6XH7 - chains C and 2 of the 10 polymer chains in the assembly; structure by electron microscopy, 3.90 A resolution.

[Chain C]
Protein: DNA-directed RNA polymerase subunit beta
From: Escherichia coli
Notes: EC 2.7.7.6
Reference sequence: B7MIX3 (RPOB_ECO45); residues 1-1342 here = UniProt positions 1-1342
Sequence (1342 residues; each row starts with the number of its first residue):
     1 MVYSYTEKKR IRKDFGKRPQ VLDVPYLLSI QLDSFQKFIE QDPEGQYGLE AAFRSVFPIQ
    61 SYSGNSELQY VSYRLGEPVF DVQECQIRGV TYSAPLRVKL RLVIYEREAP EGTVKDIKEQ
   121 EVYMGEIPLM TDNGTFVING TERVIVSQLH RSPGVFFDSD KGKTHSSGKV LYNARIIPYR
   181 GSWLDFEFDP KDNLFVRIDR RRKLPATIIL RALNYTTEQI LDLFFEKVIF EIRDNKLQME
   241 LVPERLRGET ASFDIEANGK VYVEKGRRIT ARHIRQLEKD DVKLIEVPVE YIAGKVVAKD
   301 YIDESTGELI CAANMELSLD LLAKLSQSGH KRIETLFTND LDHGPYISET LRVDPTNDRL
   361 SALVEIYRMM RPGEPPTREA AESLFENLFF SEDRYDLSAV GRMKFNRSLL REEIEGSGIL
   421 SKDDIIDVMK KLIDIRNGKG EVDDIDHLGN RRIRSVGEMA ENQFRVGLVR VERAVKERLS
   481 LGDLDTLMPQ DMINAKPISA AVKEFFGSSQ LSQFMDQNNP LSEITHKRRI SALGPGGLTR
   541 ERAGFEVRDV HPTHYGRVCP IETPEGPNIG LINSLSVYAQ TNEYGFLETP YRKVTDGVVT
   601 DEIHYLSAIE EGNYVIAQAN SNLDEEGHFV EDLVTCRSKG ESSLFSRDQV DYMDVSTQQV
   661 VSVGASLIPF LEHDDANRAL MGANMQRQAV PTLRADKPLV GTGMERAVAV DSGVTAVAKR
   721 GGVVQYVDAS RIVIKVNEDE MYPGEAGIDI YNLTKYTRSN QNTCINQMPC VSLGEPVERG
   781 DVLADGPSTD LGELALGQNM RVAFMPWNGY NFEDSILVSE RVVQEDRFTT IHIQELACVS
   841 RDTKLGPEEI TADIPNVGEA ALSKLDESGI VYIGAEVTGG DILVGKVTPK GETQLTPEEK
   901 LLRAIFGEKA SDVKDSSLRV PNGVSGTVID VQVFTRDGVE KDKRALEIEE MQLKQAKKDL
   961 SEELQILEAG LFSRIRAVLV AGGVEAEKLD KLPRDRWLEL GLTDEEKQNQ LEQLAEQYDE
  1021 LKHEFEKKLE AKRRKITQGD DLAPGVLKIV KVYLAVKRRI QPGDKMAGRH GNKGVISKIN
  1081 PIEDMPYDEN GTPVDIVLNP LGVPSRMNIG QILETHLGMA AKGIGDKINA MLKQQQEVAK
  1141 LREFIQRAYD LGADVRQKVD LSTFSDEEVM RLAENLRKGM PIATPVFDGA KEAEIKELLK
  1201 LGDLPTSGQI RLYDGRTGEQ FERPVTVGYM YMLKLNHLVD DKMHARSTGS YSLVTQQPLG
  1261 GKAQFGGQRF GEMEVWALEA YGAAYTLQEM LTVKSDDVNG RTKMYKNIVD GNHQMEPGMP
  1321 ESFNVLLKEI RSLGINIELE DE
Unresolved in the structure: 1-2
Swiss-Prot annotation at these positions:
  - modified residue (N6-acetyllysine): Lys1022, Lys1200

[Chain 2]
Molecule: Template strand DNA
Sequence (54 nucleotides; row label = number of the first residue in the row):
     1 CGCCGCGTCA GACTCGTAGG AGGTTAAACC TTCCAGCAAG GGGAAGGTCA AGGC
Unresolved in the structure: 12-17

[How chain C and chain 2 interact]
Contacting residue pairs (8; chain C residue first):
  Arg202(C) - DC6(2)  salt bridge to the phosphate
  Arg202(C) - DG7(2)  salt bridge to the phosphate
  Arg470(C) - DG23(2)  base contact
  Asn494(C) - DG23(2)  hydrogen bond to the phosphate
  Asn494(C) - DT24(2)  hydrogen bond to the phosphate
  Lys496(C) - DG23(2)  salt bridge to the phosphate
  Ala500(C) - DG22(2)  phosphate contact
  Ser508(C) - DG20(2)  hydrogen bond to the base
Other interface residues (no listed pair), chain C (11 interface residues in all): Arg143, Lys203, Pro497, Gly507, Phe514
Other interface residues (no listed pair), chain 2 (8 interface residues in all): DG5, DG19

[In short]
The interface between chain C and chain 2 involves 11 residues on one side and 8 on the other; the contacts
include 3 hydrogen bonds and 3 salt bridges. Polar contacts include Ser508(C)-DG20(2), Asn494(C)-DG23(2) and
Asn494(C)-DT24(2).
Chain C is DNA-directed RNA polymerase subunit beta (Escherichia coli) and chain 2 is Template strand DNA; the
structure, CueR-TAC without RNA, was determined by electron microscopy, deposited together with 6XH8.
